Entry 8PHS (electron microscopy, 2.82 A resolution); this record covers chains CM and CS of the 75 polymer chains in the assembly.

Chain CM:
Protein: Major capsid protein
From: Borreliella burgdorferi B31
Amino-acid sequence (319 residues; each row starts with the number of its first residue):
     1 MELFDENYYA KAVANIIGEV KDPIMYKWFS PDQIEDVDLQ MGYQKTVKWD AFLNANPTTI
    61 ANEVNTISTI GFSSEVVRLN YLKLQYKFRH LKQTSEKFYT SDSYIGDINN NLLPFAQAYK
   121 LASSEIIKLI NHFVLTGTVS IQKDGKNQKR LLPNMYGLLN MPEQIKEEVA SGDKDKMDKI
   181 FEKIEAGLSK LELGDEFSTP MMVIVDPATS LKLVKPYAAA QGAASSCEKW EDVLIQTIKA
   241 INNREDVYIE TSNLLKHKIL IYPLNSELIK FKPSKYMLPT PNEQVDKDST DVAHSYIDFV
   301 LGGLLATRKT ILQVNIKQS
Disordered / not traced: 1-2, 219-222

Chain CS:
Protein: Scaffold protein
From: Borreliella burgdorferi B31
UniProtKB: Q9R2Q2 (Q9R2Q2_BORBU); residue numbers follow UniProt; this construct covers 1-230
Amino-acid sequence (230 residues; each row starts with the number of its first residue):
     1 MTEKEEKEDL QAQDKEEQQI KADTKVISVQ EFEEYMRFKE QANSKSKETS RDLSINERIT
    61 KELAEVEERE RIEKQLLLEA ERINEIDTLA KAHLSNHFNK EVLLAKGYTL KDIMQAQRRE
   121 LVRKFVPIEQ IKAIAKVSDI SHIDGEILEQ LVSLAKVNIK LRKNASSSSS SVDSIKGNIA
   181 IKSEERASLL DSNFVPINFT EFVQAISNTY KQRRIQFYEN LKRHKRTSIA
Disordered / not traced: 1-186, 224-230

Chain CM / chain CS interface:
Residue-residue contacts (44; chain CM residue first):
  Leu3(CM) - Pro196(CS)
  Leu3(CM) - Ile197(CS)
  Leu3(CM) - Asn198(CS)
  Leu3(CM) - Phe199(CS)
  Leu3(CM) - Phe202(CS)  hydrophobic
  Phe4(CM) - Pro196(CS)  hydrophobic
  Phe4(CM) - Phe202(CS)  hydrophobic
  Ala10(CM) - Phe202(CS)
  Val13(CM) - Phe202(CS)  hydrophobic
  Ala14(CM) - Phe202(CS)  hydrophobic
  Ile17(CM) - Leu189(CS)  hydrophobic
  Ile17(CM) - Tyr210(CS)
  Ile17(CM) - Arg213(CS)
  Gly18(CM) - Arg213(CS)  hydrogen bond (backbone-side chain)
  Val20(CM) - Arg213(CS)  hydrogen bond (backbone-side chain)
  Lys21(CM) - Arg213(CS)
  Asp22(CM) - Arg213(CS)  salt bridge
  Asp22(CM) - Phe217(CS)
  Tyr26(CM) - Arg214(CS)
  Tyr26(CM) - Phe217(CS)  hydrophobic
  Tyr26(CM) - Tyr218(CS)  hydrogen bond (backbone-side chain)
  Lys27(CM) - Phe217(CS)
  Lys27(CM) - Arg223(CS)  hydrogen bond (backbone-side chain)
  Phe29(CM) - Tyr218(CS)  hydrogen bond (backbone-side chain)
  Phe29(CM) - Arg223(CS)
  Ser30(CM) - Tyr218(CS)
  Pro31(CM) - Tyr218(CS)  hydrophobic
  Ile34(CM) - Arg214(CS)
  Ile34(CM) - Tyr218(CS)
  Asp36(CM) - Arg214(CS)  salt bridge
  Met202(CM) - Arg223(CS)
  Tyr248(CM) - Arg223(CS)
  Glu250(CM) - Arg223(CS)  salt bridge
  Lys275(CM) - Gln204(CS)  hydrogen bond
  Lys275(CM) - Ser207(CS)  hydrogen bond (backbone-side chain)
  Tyr276(CM) - Val203(CS)  hydrophobic
  Tyr276(CM) - Gln204(CS)  hydrogen bond
  Tyr276(CM) - Ser207(CS)
  Leu278(CM) - Tyr210(CS)  hydrophobic
  Pro279(CM) - Tyr210(CS)  hydrogen bond (backbone-side chain)
  Pro281(CM) - Phe199(CS)
  Pro281(CM) - Ile206(CS)
  Asn282(CM) - Phe199(CS)
  Glu283(CM) - Phe199(CS)
Also at the interface, not in a pair above, chain CM (28 interface residues in all): Thr280
Also at the interface, not in a pair above, chain CS (17 interface residues in all): Lys211

Summary:
Chain CM and chain CS form an interface of 28 and 17 residues respectively, with 9 hydrogen bonds and 3 salt
bridges. Polar pairs include Asp22(CM)-Arg213(CS), Asp36(CM)-Arg214(CS) and Glu250(CM)-Arg223(CS).
Here chain CM is Major capsid protein and chain CS is Scaffold protein, both from Borreliella burgdorferi B31.
Entry 8PHS (Bottom cap of the Borrelia bacteriophage BB1 procapsid, fivefold-symmetrized outer shell) was
determined by electron microscopy, deposited together with 8PHP, 8PHQ and 8PHR.
